7LC3 - chains B and D of the 4 polymer chains in the assembly; structure by electron microscopy, 3.23 A resolution.

[Chain B]
Name: Potassium-transporting ATPase ATP-binding subunit
Organism: Escherichia coli (strain K12)
Notes: EC 7.2.2.6
UniProtKB: P03960 (KDPB_ECOLI); numbering as in UniProt (aligned over 1-682)
Chain sequence (682 residues; numbered 1 to 682; the number before each row is that of its first residue):
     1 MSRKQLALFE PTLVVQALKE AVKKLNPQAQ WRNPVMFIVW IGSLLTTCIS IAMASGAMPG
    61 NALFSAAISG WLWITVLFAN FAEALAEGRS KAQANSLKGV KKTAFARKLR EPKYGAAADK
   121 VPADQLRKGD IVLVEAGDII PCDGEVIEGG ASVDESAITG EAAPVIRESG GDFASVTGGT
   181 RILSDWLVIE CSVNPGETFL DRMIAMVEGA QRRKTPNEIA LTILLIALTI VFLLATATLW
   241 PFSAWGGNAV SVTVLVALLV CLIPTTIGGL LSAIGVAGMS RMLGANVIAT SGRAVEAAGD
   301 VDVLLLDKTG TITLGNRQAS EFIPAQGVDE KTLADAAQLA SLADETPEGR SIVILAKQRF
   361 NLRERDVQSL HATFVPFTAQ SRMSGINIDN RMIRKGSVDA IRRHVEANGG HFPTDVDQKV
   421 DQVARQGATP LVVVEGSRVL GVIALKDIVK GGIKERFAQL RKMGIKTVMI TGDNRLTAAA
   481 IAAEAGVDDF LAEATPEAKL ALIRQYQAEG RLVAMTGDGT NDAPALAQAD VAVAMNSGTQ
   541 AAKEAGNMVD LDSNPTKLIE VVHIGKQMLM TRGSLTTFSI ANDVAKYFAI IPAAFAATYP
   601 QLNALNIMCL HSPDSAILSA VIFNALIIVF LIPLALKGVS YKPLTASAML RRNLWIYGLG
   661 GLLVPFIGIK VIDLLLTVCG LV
Disordered / not traced: 1-9
Construct notes: engineered mutation Ala162 (Ser in P03960)
Swiss-Prot annotation at these positions:
  - active site: Asp307 (4-aspartylphosphate intermediate)
  - binding site (ATP): Asp344, Glu348, Phe377 to Ser384, Lys395
  - binding site (Mg(2+)): Asp518, Asp522
Bound ions: Mg2+ near Asp518 (its only coordinating residue here)
Small-molecule neighbours:
  - 9Y0 ((2R)-3-(((2-aminoethoxy)(hydroxy)phosphoryl)oxy)-2-(palmitoyloxy)propyl (E)-octadec-9-enoate): Thr577, Ile580, Ser647, Arg651, Leu654, Trp655, Gly658, Leu659, Leu662
  - AMP-PCP (ACP; phosphomethylphosphonic acid adenylate ester): Asp307, Lys308, Thr309, Arg317, Asp344, Thr346, Glu348, Phe377, Arg382, Met383, Ser384, Lys395, Gly396, Ser397, Thr429, Pro430, Leu431, Ile470, Thr471, Gly472, Asp473, Ala494, Lys499, Asn521
From the paper describing this entry:
  - contacts within the chain: Lys586-Asn624
  - catalytic residues: Asp307
  - mutagenesis - D300A/D302A: decreased catalytic activity

[Chain D]
Name: Potassium-transporting ATPase KdpF subunit
Organism: Escherichia coli (strain K12)
UniProtKB: P36937 (KDPF_ECOLI); numbering as in UniProt (aligned over 1-29)
Chain sequence (29 residues; row label = number of the first residue in the row):
     1 MSAGVITGVL LVFLLLGYLV YALINAEAF
Disordered / not traced: 28-29

[Interface between chain B and chain D]
Pairs across the interface - 22 pairs, chain B then chain D:
  Trp31(B) - Tyr18(D)  hydrogen bond (backbone-side chain)
  Trp31(B) - Glu27(D)
  Arg32(B) - Glu27(D)
  Pro34(B) - Tyr18(D)
  Phe37(B) - Tyr18(D)
  Ile38(B) - Leu15(D)  hydrophobic
  Ile38(B) - Leu19(D)  hydrophobic
  Ile41(B) - Leu15(D)  hydrophobic
  Leu45(B) - Leu11(D)  hydrophobic
  Ile223(B) - Leu23(D)
  Ile226(B) - Leu19(D)
  Ile226(B) - Ala22(D)
  Ile226(B) - Leu23(D)  hydrophobic
  Ala227(B) - Leu23(D)
  Thr229(B) - Leu19(D)
  Ile230(B) - Leu16(D)  hydrophobic
  Ile230(B) - Leu19(D)  hydrophobic
  Leu233(B) - Leu15(D)  hydrophobic
  Leu233(B) - Leu16(D)  hydrophobic
  Leu233(B) - Leu19(D)  hydrophobic
  Leu234(B) - Leu16(D)  hydrophobic
  Ala237(B) - Val12(D)  hydrophobic
Interface residues without a listed pair, chain B (20 interface residues in all): Gln30, Asn33, Lys214, Ile219, Trp240
Interface residues without a listed pair, chain D (12 interface residues in all): Val5, Val20, Ala26

[Overview]
Chain B and chain D form an interface of 20 and 12 residues respectively; the contacts include 1 hydrogen
bond. The hydrogen-bonded pair is Trp31(B)-Tyr18(D). Bound to chain B: compound 9Y0 and AMP-PCP. The paper
reports the catalytic residue Asp307(B); D300A/D302A of chain B reduce catalytic activity.
Chain B is Potassium-transporting ATPase ATP-binding subunit and chain D is Potassium-transporting ATPase KdpF
subunit, both from Escherichia coli (strain K12); the structure, CryoEM Structure of KdpFABC in E1-ATP state,
was determined by electron microscopy (same publication as 7BGY, 7BH1, 7BH2 and 7LC6).
